2OXH - chains Z and Y; structure by X-ray diffraction, 2.35 A resolution.

Chain Z:
Molecule: SoxZ protein
Source organism: Paracoccus denitrificans
Reference sequence: Q9LCU8 (Q9LCU8_PARDE); residues 1-107 here correspond to UniProt positions 2-108 (UniProt number = residue number + 1)
Sequence (107 residues; numbered 1 to 107; the number before each row is that of its first residue):
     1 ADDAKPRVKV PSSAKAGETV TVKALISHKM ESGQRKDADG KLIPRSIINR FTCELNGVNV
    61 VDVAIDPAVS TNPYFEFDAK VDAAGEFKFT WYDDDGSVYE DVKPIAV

Chain Y:
Molecule: SoxY protein
Source organism: Paracoccus denitrificans
Reference sequence: Q9LCU9 (Q9LCU9_PARDE); residues 1-112 here correspond to UniProt positions 29-140 (UniProt number = residue number + 28)
Sequence (124 residues; numbered -11 to 112; the number before each row is that of its first residue; numbers below 1 keep their minus sign (Met-11 is residue -11)):
   -11 MRGSHHHHHH GSSTVDELTA AFTGGAATGE GGLTLTAPEI AENGNTVPIE VKAPGAVAIM
    49 LLAAGNPEPA VATFNFGPAA ADQRAATRIR LAQTQDVIAL AKMADGSVVK AQTTVKVTIG
   109 GCGG
Unresolved in the structure: -11 to -1, 111-112
Modified residues: Cys110 (cysteine-s-sulfonic acid; CSU)
Construct notes: cloning artifact (-11 to -8, -1 to 0); expression tag (-7 to -2); modified residue (110)

Chain Z / chain Y interface:
Residue-residue contacts (63; chain Z residue first):
  Thr19(Z) - Ala69(Y)
  Thr21(Z) - Arg72(Y)
  Lys29(Z) - Arg78(Y)  hydrogen bond (backbone-side chain)
  Met30(Z) - Arg78(Y)  hydrogen bond (backbone-side chain)
  Ser32(Z) - Arg78(Y)
  Ser32(Z) - Cys110(Y)
  Gln34(Z) - Pro55(Y)
  Gln34(Z) - Cys110(Y)
  Arg35(Z) - Cys110(Y)
  Val58(Z) - Ala67(Y)
  Asn59(Z) - Asn63(Y)
  Asn59(Z) - Gly65(Y)  hydrogen bond (side chain-backbone)
  Asn59(Z) - Pro66(Y)
  Asn59(Z) - Ala67(Y)  hydrogen bond (backbone-backbone)
  Val60(Z) - Phe64(Y)
  Val60(Z) - Gly65(Y)  hydrogen bond (backbone-backbone)
  Val60(Z) - Ala67(Y)  hydrophobic
  Val60(Z) - Ala68(Y)
  Val61(Z) - Asn63(Y)
  Val61(Z) - Phe64(Y)  hydrophobic
  Asp62(Z) - Thr61(Y)
  Asp62(Z) - Phe62(Y)
  Asp62(Z) - Asn63(Y)  hydrogen bond (backbone-backbone)
  Val63(Z) - Thr61(Y)
  Val63(Z) - Phe62(Y)  hydrophobic
  Ala64(Z) - Ala60(Y)
  Ala64(Z) - Thr61(Y)  hydrogen bond (backbone-backbone)
  Ile65(Z) - Val59(Y)
  Asp66(Z) - Ala58(Y)
  Asp66(Z) - Val59(Y)  hydrogen bond (backbone-backbone)
  Asp66(Z) - Ala60(Y)
  Pro67(Z) - Glu56(Y)
  Pro67(Z) - Arg78(Y)  hydrogen bond (backbone-side chain)
  Ala68(Z) - Asn54(Y)
  Ala68(Z) - Ala58(Y)
  Ala68(Z) - Val59(Y)  hydrophobic
  Ala68(Z) - Ile77(Y)
  Ala68(Z) - Arg78(Y)  hydrogen bond (backbone-backbone)
  Val69(Z) - Val59(Y)
  Val69(Z) - Arg76(Y)
  Val69(Z) - Arg78(Y)  hydrogen bond (backbone-side chain)
  Ser70(Z) - Asn33(Y)
  Ser70(Z) - Arg76(Y)  hydrogen bond (backbone-backbone)
  Ser70(Z) - Arg78(Y)
  Thr71(Z) - Arg78(Y)  hydrogen bond
  Tyr74(Z) - Ala74(Y)
  Tyr74(Z) - Thr75(Y)  hydrogen bond (backbone-side chain)
  Tyr74(Z) - Arg76(Y)
  Phe75(Z) - Phe62(Y)  hydrophobic
  Phe75(Z) - Ala74(Y)
  Phe75(Z) - Thr75(Y)
  Glu76(Z) - Arg72(Y)  salt bridge
  Glu76(Z) - Ala73(Y)
  Glu76(Z) - Ala74(Y)  hydrogen bond (backbone-backbone)
  Phe77(Z) - Arg72(Y)
  Asp78(Z) - Ala68(Y)
  Asp78(Z) - Ala69(Y)  hydrogen bond (backbone-backbone)
  Asp78(Z) - Asp70(Y)
  Asp78(Z) - Arg72(Y)  salt bridge
  Ala79(Z) - Ala67(Y)
  Ala79(Z) - Ala69(Y)
  Lys80(Z) - Ala67(Y)  hydrogen bond (backbone-backbone)
  Lys80(Z) - Ala69(Y)
Other interface residues (no listed pair), chain Z (30 interface residues in all): Leu25, Arg45
Other interface residues (no listed pair), chain Y (26 interface residues in all): Thr34

Summary:
30 residues of chain Z and 26 residues of chain Y are in contact; the contacts include 17 hydrogen bonds and 2
salt bridges. Polar pairs include Glu76(Z)-Arg72(Y), Asp78(Z)-Arg72(Y) and Lys29(Z)-Arg78(Y).
Here chain Z is SoxZ protein and chain Y is SoxY protein, both from Paracoccus denitrificans. Entry 2OXH (The
SOXYZ Complex of Paracoccus Pantotrophus) was determined by X-ray diffraction (same publication as 2OX5).
